Entry 4R8K (X-ray diffraction, 2.20 A resolution); this record covers chains C and D of the 4 polymer chains in the assembly.

Chain C (and D):
Protein: Uncharacterized protein
From: Cavia porcellus
Notes: EC 3.5.1.1; fragment: catalytic domain; chain D of this document is another copy of the same molecule, construct and numbering; everything in this record applies to it too
UniProtKB: H0W0T5 (H0W0T5_CAVPO); residue numbers follow UniProt; this construct covers 1-362
Chain sequence (385 residues; row label = number of the first residue in the row; numbers below 1 keep their minus sign (Met-22 is residue -22)):
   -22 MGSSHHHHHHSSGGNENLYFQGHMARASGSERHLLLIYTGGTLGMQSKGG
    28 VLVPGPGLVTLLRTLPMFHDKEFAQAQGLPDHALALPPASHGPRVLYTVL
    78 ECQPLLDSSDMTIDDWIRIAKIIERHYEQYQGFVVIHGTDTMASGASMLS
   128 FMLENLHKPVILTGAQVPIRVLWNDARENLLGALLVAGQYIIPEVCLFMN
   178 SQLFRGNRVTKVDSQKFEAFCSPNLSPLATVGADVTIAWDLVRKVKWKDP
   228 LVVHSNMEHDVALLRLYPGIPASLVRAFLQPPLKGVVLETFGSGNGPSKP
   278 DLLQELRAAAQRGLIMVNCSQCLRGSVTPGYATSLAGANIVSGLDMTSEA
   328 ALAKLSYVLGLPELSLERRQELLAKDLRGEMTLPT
Not modelled in the structure: -22 to 7
Sequence notes: expression tag (-22 to 0)
What the authors report for this chain:
  - catalytic residues: Thr19 (citing earlier work)
  - catalytic residues: Tyr308 (proposed by the authors, not directly observed)

Chain C / chain D interface:
Pairs across the interface (44):
  Thr41(C) - Pro43(D)
  Pro43(C) - Thr41(D)
  Pro43(C) - Pro43(D)
  Met44(C) - Leu149(D)
  Met44(C) - Arg154(D)
  Pro64(C) - Leu149(D)
  Ser67(C) - Val148(D)
  Val144(C) - Ala210(D)  hydrophobic
  Val148(C) - Ser67(D)
  Leu149(C) - Met44(D)
  Leu149(C) - Pro64(D)
  Leu149(C) - Pro65(D)
  Leu149(C) - Leu158(D)
  Trp150(C) - Gly159(D)
  Trp150(C) - Leu162(D)  hydrophobic
  Trp150(C) - Val163(D)  hydrophobic
  Trp150(C) - Val208(D)  hydrophobic
  Trp150(C) - Val212(D)  hydrophobic
  Asn151(C) - Glu155(D)
  Arg154(C) - Met44(D)
  Arg154(C) - Glu155(D)  salt bridge
  Arg154(C) - Leu158(D)
  Glu155(C) - Trp150(D)
  Glu155(C) - Arg154(D)  salt bridge
  Glu155(C) - Glu155(D)
  Leu158(C) - Leu149(D)
  Leu158(C) - Trp150(D)  hydrophobic
  Leu158(C) - Arg154(D)
  Gly159(C) - Trp150(D)
  Leu162(C) - Trp150(D)  hydrophobic
  Ser178(C) - Phe194(D)
  Gln192(C) - Gly209(D)
  Gln192(C) - Ala210(D)  hydrogen bond (backbone-backbone)
  Gln192(C) - Asp211(D)  hydrogen bond
  Phe194(C) - Ser178(D)
  Phe194(C) - Val208(D)
  Phe194(C) - Gly209(D)
  Phe194(C) - Ala210(D)
  Val208(C) - Trp150(D)
  Val208(C) - Phe194(D)
  Gly209(C) - Phe194(D)
  Ala210(C) - Val144(D)  hydrophobic
  Ala210(C) - Gln192(D)
  Ala210(C) - Phe194(D)
Also at the interface, not in a pair above, chain C (25 interface residues in all): Leu42, Pro65, Gln143, Phe175
Also at the interface, not in a pair above, chain D (30 interface residues in all): Leu42, Leu63, Ala66, Asn151, Gln166, Tyr167

In short:
25 residues of chain C and 30 residues of chain D are in contact, with 2 hydrogen bonds and 2 salt bridges.
Among the polar pairs are Arg154(C)-Glu155(D), Gln192(C)-Asp211(D) and Gln192(C)-Ala210(D). The paper reports
catalytic residues Thr19(C) and Tyr308(C).
Chain C and chain D are both Uncharacterized protein (Cavia porcellus); the structure, Crystal structure of
the guinea pig L-asparaginase 1 catalytic domain, was determined by X-ray diffraction, deposited together with
4R8L.
